Entry 9E1Y (electron microscopy, 2.60 A resolution); this record covers chains E and I of the 10 polymer chains in the assembly.

# Chain E
Protein: Histone H3.2
Source organism: Xenopus laevis
Reference sequence: P84233 (H32_XENLA); residues 0-135 here correspond to UniProt positions 1-136 (UniProt number = residue number + 1)
Sequence (136 residues; each row starts with the number of its first residue; numbering starts at 0):
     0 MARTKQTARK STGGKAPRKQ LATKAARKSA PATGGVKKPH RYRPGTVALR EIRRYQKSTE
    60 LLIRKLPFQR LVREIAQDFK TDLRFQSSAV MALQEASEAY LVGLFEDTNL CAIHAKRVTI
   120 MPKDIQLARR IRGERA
Disordered / not traced: 0-36, 135
Curated features (UniProtKB/Swiss-Prot):
  - modified residue: Arg2 (Asymmetric dimethylarginine), Thr3 (Phosphothreonine), Lys4 (Allysine), Gln5 (5-glutamyl dopamine), Thr6 (Phosphothreonine), Arg8 (Citrulline), Lys9 (N6,N6,N6-trimethyllysine), Ser10 (ADP-ribosylserine), Thr11 (Phosphothreonine), Lys14 (N6-(2-hydroxyisobutyryl)lysine), Arg17 (Asymmetric dimethylarginine), Lys18 (N6-(2-hydroxyisobutyryl)lysine), Lys23 (N6-(2-hydroxyisobutyryl)lysine), Arg26 (Citrulline), Lys27 (N6,N6,N6-trimethyllysine), Ser28 (ADP-ribosylserine), Lys36 (N6,N6,N6-trimethyllysine), Lys37 (N6-methyllysine), Tyr41 (Phosphotyrosine), Lys56 (N6,N6,N6-trimethyllysine) and 8 more in UniProt
  - lipidation: Cys110 (S-palmitoyl cysteine)

# Chain I
Molecule: 153-nt DNA strand
Sequence (153 nucleotides; each row starts with the number of its first residue; numbers below 1 keep their minus sign (DT-76 is residue -76)):
   -76 TGCACAGGAT GTATATATCT GACACGTGCC TGGAGACTAG GGAGTAATCC CCTTGGCGGT
   -16 TAAAACGCGG GGGACAGCGC GTACGTGCGT TTAAGCGGTG CTAGAGCTGT CTACGACCAA
    44 TTGAGCGGCC TCGGCACCGG GATTCTCCAG GGC

# Chain E / chain I interface
Pairs across the interface (20; chain E residue first):
  Arg40(E) with DG-8(I), base contact
  Tyr41(E) with DT69(I), phosphate contact
  Arg42(E) with DG-5(I), salt bridge to the phosphate; DC70(I), hydrogen bond to the phosphate
  Thr45(E) with DC70(I), hydrogen bond to the phosphate
  Arg63(E) with DA-13(I), salt bridge to the phosphate
  Arg72(E) with DT-23(I), salt bridge to the phosphate
  Arg83(E) with DT-24(I), phosphate contact; DT-23(I), phosphate contact
  Phe84(E) with DT-24(I), sugar contact; DT-23(I), hydrogen bond to the phosphate
  Gln85(E) with DT-24(I), phosphate contact
  Ser86(E) with DT-24(I), hydrogen bond to the phosphate
  Arg116(E) with DA-3(I), phosphate contact; DC-2(I), phosphate contact
  Val117(E) with DG-4(I), sugar contact; DA-3(I), hydrogen bond to the phosphate
  Thr118(E) with DG-4(I), phosphate contact; DA-3(I), hydrogen bond to the phosphate
  Met120(E) with DC-2(I), phosphate contact
Also at the interface, not in a pair above, chain E (18 interface residues in all): His39, Pro43, Lys115, Lys122
Also at the interface, not in a pair above, chain I (11 interface residues in all): DC71

# Summary
Chain E and chain I form an interface of 18 and 11 residues respectively, with 6 hydrogen bonds and 3 salt
bridges. Polar contacts include Arg42(E)-DC70(I), Thr45(E)-DC70(I) and Phe84(E)-DT-23(I).
Chain E is Histone H3.2 (Xenopus laevis) and chain I is a 153-nt DNA strand; the structure, Empty Nucleosome
with 601 widom sequence, was determined by electron microscopy.
